5XOT - chains A and E of the 5 polymer chains in the assembly; structure by X-ray diffraction, 2.79 A resolution.

== Chain A ==
Protein: HLA class I histocompatibility antigen, B-35 alpha chain
Organism: Homo sapiens
Reference sequence: P30685 (1B35_HUMAN); residues 1-276 here correspond to UniProt positions 25-300 (UniProt number = residue number + 24)
Sequence (276 residues; numbered 1 to 276; the number before each row is that of its first residue):
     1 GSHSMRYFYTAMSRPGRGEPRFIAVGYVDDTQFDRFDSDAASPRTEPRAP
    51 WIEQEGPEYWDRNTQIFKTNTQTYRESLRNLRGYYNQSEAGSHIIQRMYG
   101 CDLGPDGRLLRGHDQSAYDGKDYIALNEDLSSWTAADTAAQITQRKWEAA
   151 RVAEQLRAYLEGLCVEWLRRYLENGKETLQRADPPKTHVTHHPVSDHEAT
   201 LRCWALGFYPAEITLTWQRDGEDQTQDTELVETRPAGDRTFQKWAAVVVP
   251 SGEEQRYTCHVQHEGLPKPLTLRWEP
Disulfides: Cys-101/Cys-164, Cys-203/Cys-259
Sequence notes: engineered mutation Asp-34 (Val58 in P30685)

== Chain E ==
Protein: The beta chain of TU55 TCR
Organism: Homo sapiens
Sequence (242 residues; row label = number of the first residue in the row):
     3 GVTQTPKFQVLKTGQSMTLQCAQDMNHNSMYWYRQDPGMGLRLIYYSASE
    53 GTTDKGEVPNGYNVSRLNKREFSLRLESAAPSQTSVYFCASRTRGGTLIE
   103 QYFGPGTRLTVTEDLNKVFPPEVAVFEPSEAEISHTQKATLVCLATGFFP
   153 DHVELSWWVNGKEVHSGVCTDPQPLKEQPALNDSRYALSSRLRVSATFWQ
   203 NPRNHFRCQVQFYGLSENDEWTQDRAKPVTQIVSAEAWGRAD
Disulfides: Cys-23/Cys-91, Cys-145/Cys-210

== How chain A and chain E interact ==
Pairs across the interface - 14 pairs, chain A then chain E:
  Thr-69(A) / Arg-96(E)
  Gln-72(A) / Ala-50(E)
  Gln-72(A) / Ser-51(E)  hydrogen bond
  Gln-72(A) / Thr-54(E)  hydrogen bond
  Thr-73(A) / Arg-96(E)  hydrogen bond
  Ala-149(A) / Leu-100(E)
  Ala-150(A) / Gly-98(E)
  Ala-150(A) / Thr-99(E)  hydrogen bond (backbone-backbone)
  Arg-151(A) / Gly-98(E)
  Arg-151(A) / Thr-99(E)
  Val-152(A) / Gly-98(E)
  Glu-154(A) / Thr-99(E)
  Gln-155(A) / Gly-97(E)
  Gln-155(A) / Gly-98(E)  hydrogen bond (side chain-backbone)
Also at the interface, not in a pair above, chain A (10 interface residues in all): Glu-76
Also at the interface, not in a pair above, chain E (9 interface residues in all): Lys-71

== Overview ==
10 residues of chain A and 9 residues of chain E are in contact; the contacts include 5 hydrogen bonds. Polar
pairs include Gln-72(A)/Ser-51(E), Gln-72(A)/Thr-54(E) and Thr-73(A)/Arg-96(E).
Chain A is HLA class I histocompatibility antigen, B-35 alpha chain and chain E is the beta chain of TU55 TCR,
both from Homo sapiens; the structure, Crystal structure of pHLA-B35 in complex with TU55 T cell receptor, was
determined by X-ray diffraction (same publication as 5XOS and 5XOV).
